1OKV - chains A and B of the 3 polymer chains in the assembly; structure by X-ray diffraction, 2.40 A resolution.

Chain A:
Protein: Cell division protein kinase 2
Organism: Homo sapiens
Notes: EC 2.7.1.37
UniProtKB: P24941 (CDK2_HUMAN); residue numbers follow UniProt; this construct covers 1-298
Amino-acid sequence (298 residues; row label = number of the first residue in the row):
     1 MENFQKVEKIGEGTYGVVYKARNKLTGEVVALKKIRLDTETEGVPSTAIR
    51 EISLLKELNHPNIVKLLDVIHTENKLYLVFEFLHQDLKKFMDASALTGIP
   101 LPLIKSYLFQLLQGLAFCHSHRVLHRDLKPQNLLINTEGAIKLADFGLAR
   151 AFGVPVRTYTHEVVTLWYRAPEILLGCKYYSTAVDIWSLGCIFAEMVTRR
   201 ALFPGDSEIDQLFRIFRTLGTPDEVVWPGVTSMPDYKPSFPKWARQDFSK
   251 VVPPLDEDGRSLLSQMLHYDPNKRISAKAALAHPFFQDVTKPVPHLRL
Unresolved in the structure: 297-298
Curated features (UniProtKB/Swiss-Prot):
  - active site: Asp-127 (Proton acceptor)
  - binding site (ATP): Ile-10 to Val-18, Lys-33, Glu-81 to Leu-83, Asp-86, Lys-129 to Asn-132, Asp-145
  - binding site (Mg(2+)): Asn-132, Asp-145
  - site (CDK7 binding): Lys-9, Lys-88, Lys-89, Leu-166
  - modified residue: Met-1 (N-acetylmethionine), Lys-6 (N6-acetyllysine), Thr-14 (Phosphothreonine), Tyr-15 (Phosphotyrosine), Tyr-19 (Phosphotyrosine), Thr-160 (Phosphothreonine)
  - natural variant: Pro-45 (P45L: In a glioblastoma multiforme sample)
  - mutagenesis: Lys-9 (K9F: Reduced phosphorylation by CAK), Thr-14 (T14A: 2-fold increase in activity), Tyr-15 (Y15F: 2-fold increase in activity), Lys-88 to Lys-89 (Reduced phosphorylation by CAK), Thr-160 (T160A: Abolishes activity), Leu-166 (L166R: Reduced phosphorylation by CAK and reduced kinase activity)

Chain B:
Protein: Cyclin A2
Organism: Homo sapiens
UniProtKB: P20248 (CG2A_HUMAN); residues 173-432 here = UniProt positions 173-432
Amino-acid sequence (260 residues; each row starts with the number of its first residue):
   173 NEVPDYHEDIHTYLREMEVKCKPKVGYMKKQPDITNSMRAILVDWLVEVG
   223 EEYKLQNETLHLAVNYIDRFLSSMSVLRGKLQLVGTAAMLLASKFEEIYP
   273 PEVAEFVYITDDTYTKKQVLRMEHLVLKVLTFDLAAPTVNQFLTQYFLHQ
   323 QPANCKVESLAMFLGELSLIDADPYLKYLPSVIAGAAFHLALYTVTGQSW
   373 PESLIRKTGYTLESLKPCLMDLHQTYLKAPQHAQQSIREKYKNSKYHGVS
   423 LLNPPETLNL
Unresolved in the structure: 173-174

Chain A / chain B interface:
Pairs across the interface (66):
  Asp-38(A) / Leu-292(B)
  Thr-39(A) / Lys-289(B)
  Glu-40(A) / Lys-288(B)
  Glu-40(A) / Lys-289(B)  salt bridge
  Glu-40(A) / Leu-292(B)
  Thr-41(A) / Val-275(B)
  Thr-41(A) / Leu-292(B)
  Glu-42(A) / Lys-266(B)  hydrogen bond (backbone-side chain)
  Glu-42(A) / Glu-274(B)
  Glu-42(A) / Val-275(B)  hydrogen bond (side chain-backbone)
  Gly-43(A) / Glu-295(B)
  Val-44(A) / Lys-266(B)  hydrogen bond (backbone-side chain)
  Val-44(A) / Glu-295(B)  hydrogen bond (backbone-side chain)
  Val-44(A) / Leu-299(B)  hydrophobic
  Ser-46(A) / Lys-266(B)
  Ile-49(A) / Leu-263(B)  hydrophobic
  Ile-49(A) / Phe-267(B)  hydrophobic
  Ile-49(A) / Leu-299(B)  hydrophobic
  Ile-49(A) / Leu-306(B)  hydrophobic
  Arg-50(A) / Lys-266(B)
  Arg-50(A) / Phe-267(B)  hydrogen bond (side chain-backbone)
  Arg-50(A) / Glu-269(B)  hydrogen bond (side chain-backbone)
  Ile-52(A) / Phe-304(B)  hydrophobic
  Ser-53(A) / Phe-267(B)
  Ser-53(A) / Phe-304(B)
  Ser-53(A) / Leu-306(B)
  Leu-54(A) / Ala-307(B)  hydrophobic
  Lys-56(A) / Asp-305(B)
  Glu-57(A) / Tyr-185(B)  hydrogen bond
  Glu-57(A) / Met-189(B)
  Glu-57(A) / Ala-307(B)
  Val-69(A) / Phe-304(B)  hydrophobic
  His-71(A) / His-296(B)  hydrogen bond
  His-71(A) / Lys-300(B)
  His-71(A) / Phe-304(B)
  Thr-72(A) / His-296(B)  hydrogen bond (backbone-side chain)
  Glu-73(A) / Arg-293(B)  salt bridge
  His-119(A) / Tyr-178(B)
  His-119(A) / Ile-182(B)
  Ser-120(A) / Tyr-178(B)
  Ser-120(A) / Asp-181(B)
  His-121(A) / Tyr-185(B)
  Arg-122(A) / Ile-182(B)
  Arg-122(A) / Tyr-185(B)
  Arg-122(A) / Leu-186(B)
  Arg-122(A) / Ala-307(B)  hydrogen bond (side chain-backbone)
  Arg-150(A) / Glu-268(B)
  Arg-150(A) / Ile-270(B)
  Phe-152(A) / Ile-182(B)  hydrophobic
  Gly-153(A) / Gln-313(B)
  Gly-153(A) / Gln-317(B)
  Val-154(A) / Asn-312(B)
  Val-154(A) / Gln-313(B)
  Val-154(A) / Thr-316(B)
  Pro-155(A) / Thr-316(B)
  Arg-157(A) / Gln-228(B)  hydrogen bond
  Arg-157(A) / Ile-270(B)
  Thr-158(A) / Ile-270(B)
  Thr-182(A) / Val-175(B)
  Ser-276(A) / Val-175(B)
  Ser-276(A) / Asp-177(B)
  Ser-276(A) / Tyr-178(B)
  Ala-277(A) / Tyr-178(B)  hydrogen bond (backbone-side chain)
  Lys-278(A) / Asp-177(B)
  Lys-278(A) / Tyr-178(B)  hydrogen bond (backbone-side chain)
  Lys-278(A) / Asp-181(B)  salt bridge
Interface residues without a listed pair, chain A (41 interface residues in all): Leu-76, Ala-116, Ala-151, Tyr-159, Pro-271, Asn-272, Arg-274
Interface residues without a listed pair, chain B (35 interface residues in all): Glu-230, Thr-303

Overview:
41 residues of chain A face 35 of chain B across their interface; the contacts include 13 hydrogen bonds and 3
salt bridges. Among the polar pairs are Glu-40(A)/Lys-289(B), Glu-73(A)/Arg-293(B) and Lys-278(A)/Asp-181(B).
Here chain A is Cell division protein kinase 2 and chain B is Cyclin A2, both from Homo sapiens. Entry 1OKV
(Cyclin A binding groove inhibitor H-Arg-Arg-Leu-Ile-Phe-NH2) was determined by X-ray diffraction (same
publication as 1OKW, 1OL1 and 1OL2).
